6DUZ - chains D and a of the 48 polymer chains in the assembly; structure by electron microscopy, 3.60 A resolution.

== Chain D ==
Protein: Protein PrgH
Source organism: Salmonella enterica subsp. enterica serovar Typhimurium
UniProt: P41783 (PRGH_SALTY); numbering as in UniProt (aligned over 1-392)
Sequence (392 residues; row label = number of the first residue in the row):
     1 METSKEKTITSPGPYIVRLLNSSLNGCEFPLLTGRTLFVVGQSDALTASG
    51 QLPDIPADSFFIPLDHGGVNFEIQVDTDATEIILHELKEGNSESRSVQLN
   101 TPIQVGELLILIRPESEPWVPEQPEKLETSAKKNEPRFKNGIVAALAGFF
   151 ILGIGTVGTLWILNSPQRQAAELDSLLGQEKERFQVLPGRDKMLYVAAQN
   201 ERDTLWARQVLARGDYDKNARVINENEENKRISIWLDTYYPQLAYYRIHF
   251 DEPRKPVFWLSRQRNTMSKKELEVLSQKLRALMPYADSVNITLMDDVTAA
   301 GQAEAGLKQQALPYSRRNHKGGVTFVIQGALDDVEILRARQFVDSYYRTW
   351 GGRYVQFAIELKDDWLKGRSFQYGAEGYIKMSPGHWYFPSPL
Not modelled in the structure: 1-170, 365-392

== Chain a ==
Protein: Lipoprotein PrgK
Source organism: Salmonella enterica subsp. enterica serovar Typhimurium
UniProt: P41786 (PRGK_SALTY); residues 1-252 here = UniProt positions 1-252
Sequence (252 residues; each row starts with the number of its first residue):
     1 MIRRYLYTFLLVMTLAGCKDKDLLKGLDQEQANEVIAVLQMHNIEANKID
    51 SGKLGYSITVAEPDFTAAVYWIKTYQLPPRPRVEIAQMFPADSLVSSPRA
   101 EKARLYSAIEQRLEQSLQTMEGVLSARVHISYDIDAGENGRPPKPVHLSA
   151 LAVYERGSPLAHQISDIKRFLKNSFADVDYDNISVVLSERSDAQLQAPGT
   201 PVKRNSFATSWIVLIILLSVMSAGFGVWYYKNHYARNKKGITADDKAKSS
   251 NE
Not modelled in the structure: 1-19, 204-252
UniProt features mapped onto this chain:
  - lipidation: C18 (N-palmitoyl cysteine)

== Interface between chain D and chain a ==
Contacting residue pairs (22):
  E201(D) - E155(a)
  E201(D) - R156(a)
  E201(D) - R190(a)  salt bridge
  L205(D) - E155(a)
  L205(D) - R190(a)
  R208(D) - L195(a)
  Q209(D) - L195(a)
  A212(D) - L195(a)
  L331(D) - R169(a)
  D332(D) - R169(a)
  D333(D) - R169(a)
  I336(D) - D166(a)
  R340(D) - H162(a)
  R340(D) - Q163(a)
  R340(D) - D166(a)  salt bridge
  V343(D) - H162(a)
  D344(D) - P159(a)
  I359(D) - H162(a)
  L361(D) - K168(a)
  L361(D) - Y180(a)  hydrophobic
  D363(D) - D179(a)
  D363(D) - Y180(a)
Interface residues without a listed pair, chain D (17 interface residues in all): F357, K362
Interface residues without a listed pair, chain a (15 interface residues in all): S165, A193, Q196

== Overview ==
17 residues of chain D face 15 of chain a across their interface; the contacts include 2 salt bridges. Among
the polar pairs are E201(D)-R190(a) and R340(D)-D166(a).
Here chain D is Protein PrgH and chain a is Lipoprotein PrgK, both from Salmonella enterica subsp. enterica
serovar Typhimurium. Entry 6DUZ (Structure of the periplasmic domains of PrgH and PrgK from the assembled
Salmonella type III secretion ...) was determined by electron microscopy together with 6DV3, 6DV6 and 6DWB
from the same study.
